Entry 7NKP (electron microscopy, 4.06 A resolution (low resolution: residue-level contacts below are approximate; hydrogen-bond / salt-bridge calls are withheld)); this record covers chains a and d of the 14 polymer chains in the assembly.

Chain a:
Molecule: ATP synthase subunit a
Source organism: Mycolicibacterium smegmatis (strain ATCC 700084 / mc(2)155)
UniProt: A0R206 (A0R206_MYCS2); residues 1-252 here = UniProt positions 1-252
Sequence (252 residues; row label = number of the first residue in the row):
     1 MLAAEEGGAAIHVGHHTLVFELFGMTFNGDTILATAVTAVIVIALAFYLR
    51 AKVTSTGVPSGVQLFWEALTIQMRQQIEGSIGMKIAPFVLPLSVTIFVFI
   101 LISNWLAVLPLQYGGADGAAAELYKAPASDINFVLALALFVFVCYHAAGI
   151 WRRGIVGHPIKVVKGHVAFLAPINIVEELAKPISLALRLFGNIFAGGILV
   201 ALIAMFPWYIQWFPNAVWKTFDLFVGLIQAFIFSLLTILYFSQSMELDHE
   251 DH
Not modelled in the structure: 1-9, 248-252

Chain d:
Molecule: ATP synthase subunit b-delta
Source organism: Mycolicibacterium smegmatis (strain ATCC 700084 / mc(2)155)
UniProt: A0R203 (ATPFD_MYCS2); numbering as in UniProt (aligned over 1-445)
Sequence (445 residues; numbered 1 to 445; the number before each row is that of its first residue):
     1 MSIFIGQLIGFAVIAFIIVKWVVPPVRTLMRNQQEAVRAALAESAEAAKK
    51 LADADAMHAKALADAKAESEKVTEEAKQDSERIAAQLSEQAGSEAERIKA
   101 QGAQQIQLMRQQLIRQLRTGLGAEAVNKAAEIVRAHVADPQAQSATVDRF
   151 LSELEQMAPSSVVIDTAATSRLRAASRQSLAALVEKFDSVAGGLDADGLT
   201 NLADELASVAKLLLSETALNKHLAEPTDDSAPKVRLLERLLSDKVSATTL
   251 DLLRTAVSNRWSTESNLIDAVEHTARLALLKRAEIAGEVDEVEEQLFRFG
   301 RVLDAEPRLSALLSDYTTPAEGRVALLDKALTGRPGVNQTAAALLSQTVG
   351 LLRGERADEAVIDLAELAVSRRGEVVAHVSAAAELSDAQRTRLTEVLSRI
   401 YGRPVSVQLHVDPELLGGLSITVGDEVIDGSIASRLAAAQTGLPD
Not modelled in the structure: 59-445
Reported in the primary citation:
  - conformationally variable residues (domain motion): Gln34 to Leu41

Interface between chain a and chain d:
Contacting residue pairs (36):
  Thr56(a) - Leu41(d)
  Pro59(a) - Gln34(d)
  Pro59(a) - Val37(d)
  Ser60(a) - Met30(d)
  Gly61(a) - Met30(d)
  Leu64(a) - Met30(d)
  Leu64(a) - Gln33(d)
  Val108(a) - Phe11(d)
  Leu109(a) - Phe11(d)
  Pro110(a) - Gln7(d)
  Pro110(a) - Leu8(d)
  Pro110(a) - Phe11(d)
  Leu111(a) - Gln7(d)
  Gln112(a) - Phe4(d)
  Gln112(a) - Gln7(d)
  Tyr113(a) - Ile3(d)
  Tyr113(a) - Phe4(d)
  Gly114(a) - Ile3(d)
  Ala119(a) - Ile3(d)
  Ala120(a) - Ile3(d)
  Ala204(a) - Ile3(d)
  Trp208(a) - Ser2(d)
  Trp208(a) - Ile5(d)
  Trp208(a) - Gly6(d)
  Trp208(a) - Ile9(d)
  Gln211(a) - Gly6(d)
  Gln211(a) - Gln7(d)
  Trp212(a) - Gly6(d)
  Trp212(a) - Ile9(d)
  Trp212(a) - Gly10(d)
  Trp212(a) - Val13(d)
  Asn215(a) - Gln7(d)
  Ala216(a) - Gly10(d)
  Ala216(a) - Ile14(d)
  Lys219(a) - Gln7(d)
  Thr220(a) - Ile14(d)
Also at the interface, not in a pair above, chain a (23 interface residues in all): Val58
Also at the interface, not in a pair above, chain d (19 interface residues in all): Met1, Arg38

In short:
Chain a and chain d form an interface of 23 and 19 residues respectively. The paper reports conformational
variability at Gln34(d).
Chain a is ATP synthase subunit a and chain d is ATP synthase subunit b-delta, both from Mycolicibacterium
smegmatis (strain ATCC 700084 / mc(2)155); the structure, Mycobacterium smegmatis ATP synthase Fo state 2, was
determined by electron microscopy, deposited together with 7NJK, 7NJL, 7NJM, 7NJN, 7NJO, 7NJP and 20 further
entries.
